Entry 1H2X (X-ray diffraction, 1.49 A resolution); this record covers chain A.

== Chain A ==
Protein: Prolyl endopeptidase
From: Sus scrofa
Notes: EC 3.4.21.26
UniProt: P23687 (PPCE_PIG); residue numbers follow UniProt; this construct covers 1-710
Amino-acid sequence (710 residues; row label = number of the first residue in the row):
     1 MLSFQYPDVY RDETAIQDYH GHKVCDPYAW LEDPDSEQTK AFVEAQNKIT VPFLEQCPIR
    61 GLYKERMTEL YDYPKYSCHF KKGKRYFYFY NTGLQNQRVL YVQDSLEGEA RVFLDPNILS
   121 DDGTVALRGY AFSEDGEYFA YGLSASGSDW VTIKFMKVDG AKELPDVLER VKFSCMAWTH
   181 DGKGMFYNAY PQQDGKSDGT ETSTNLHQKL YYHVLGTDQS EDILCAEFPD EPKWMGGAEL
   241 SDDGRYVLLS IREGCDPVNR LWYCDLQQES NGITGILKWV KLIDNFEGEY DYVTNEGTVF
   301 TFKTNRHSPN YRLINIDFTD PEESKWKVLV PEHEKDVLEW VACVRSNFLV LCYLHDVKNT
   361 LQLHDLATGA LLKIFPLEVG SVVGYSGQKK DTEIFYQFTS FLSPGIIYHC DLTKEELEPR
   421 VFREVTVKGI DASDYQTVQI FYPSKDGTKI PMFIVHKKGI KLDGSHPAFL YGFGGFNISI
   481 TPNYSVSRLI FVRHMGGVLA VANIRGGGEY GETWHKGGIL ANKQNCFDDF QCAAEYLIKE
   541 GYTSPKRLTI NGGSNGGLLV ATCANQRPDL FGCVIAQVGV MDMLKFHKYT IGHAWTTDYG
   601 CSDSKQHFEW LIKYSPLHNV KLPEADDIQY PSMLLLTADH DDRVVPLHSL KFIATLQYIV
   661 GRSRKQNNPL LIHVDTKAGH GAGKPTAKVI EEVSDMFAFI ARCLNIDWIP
Construct notes: engineered mutation Phe473 (Tyr in P23687)
UniProt features mapped onto this chain:
  - active site (Charge relay system): Ser554, Asp641, His680
  - modified residue: Met1 (N-acetylmethionine), Lys157 (N6-acetyllysine)

== Summary ==
UniProt lists 3 active-site residues.
Chain A is Prolyl endopeptidase (Sus scrofa); the structure, Prolyl oligopeptidase from porcine brain, Y473F
mutant, was determined by X-ray diffraction (same publication as 1H2W, 1H2Y and 1H2Z).
